Entry 6OJ4 (electron microscopy, 3.30 A resolution); this record covers chains B and D of the 11 polymer chains in the assembly.

[Chain B (and D)]
Name: Inner capsid protein VP2
Source organism: Rotavirus A (strain RVA/Monkey/United States/RRV/1975/G3P5B[3])
Notes: chain D of this document is another copy of the same molecule, construct and numbering; everything in this record applies to it too
UniProt: B3F2X3 (B3F2X3_ROTRH); residues 1-887 here = UniProt positions 1-887
Amino-acid sequence (887 residues; numbered 1 to 887; the number before each row is that of its first residue):
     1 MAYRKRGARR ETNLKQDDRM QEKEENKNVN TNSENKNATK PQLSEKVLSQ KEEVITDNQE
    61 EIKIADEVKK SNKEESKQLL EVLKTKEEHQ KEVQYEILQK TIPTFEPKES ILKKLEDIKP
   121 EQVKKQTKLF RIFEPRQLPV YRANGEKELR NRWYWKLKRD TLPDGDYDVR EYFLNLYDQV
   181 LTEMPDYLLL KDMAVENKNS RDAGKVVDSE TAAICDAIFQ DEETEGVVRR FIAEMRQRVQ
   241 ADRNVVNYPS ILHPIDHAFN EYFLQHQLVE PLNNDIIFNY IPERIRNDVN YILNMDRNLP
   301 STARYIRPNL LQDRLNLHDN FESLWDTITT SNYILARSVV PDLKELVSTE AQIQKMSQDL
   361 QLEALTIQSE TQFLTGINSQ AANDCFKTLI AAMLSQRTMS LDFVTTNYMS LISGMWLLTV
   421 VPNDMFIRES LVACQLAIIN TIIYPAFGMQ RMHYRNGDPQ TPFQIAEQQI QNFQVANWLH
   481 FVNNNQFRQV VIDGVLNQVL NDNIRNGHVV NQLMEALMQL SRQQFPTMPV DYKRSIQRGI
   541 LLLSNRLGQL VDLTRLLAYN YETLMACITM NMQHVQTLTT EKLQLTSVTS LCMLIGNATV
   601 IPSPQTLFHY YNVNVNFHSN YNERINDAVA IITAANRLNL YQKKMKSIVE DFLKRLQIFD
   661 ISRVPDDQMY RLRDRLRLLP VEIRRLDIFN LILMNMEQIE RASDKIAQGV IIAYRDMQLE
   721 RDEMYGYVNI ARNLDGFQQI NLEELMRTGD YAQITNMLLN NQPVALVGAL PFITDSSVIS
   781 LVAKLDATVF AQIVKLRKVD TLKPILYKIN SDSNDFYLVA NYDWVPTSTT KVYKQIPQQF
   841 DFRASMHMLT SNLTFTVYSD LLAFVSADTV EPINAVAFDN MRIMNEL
Not modelled in the structure: 1-106 (chain D: 1-60)

[Chain B / chain D interface]
Pairs across the interface (4):
  Ala364(B) with Gln78(D), hydrogen bond (backbone-side chain)
  Ile367(B) with Glu75(D); Gln78(D); Val82(D), hydrophobic
Interface residues without a listed pair, chain B (5 interface residues in all): Thr366, Thr371, Gln372
Interface residues without a listed pair, chain D (4 interface residues in all): Leu79

[Overview]
5 residues of chain B face 4 of chain D across their interface; the contacts include 1 hydrogen bond. Its one
hydrogen-bonded contact is Ala364(B)-Gln78(D).
Chain B and chain D are both Inner capsid protein VP2 (Rotavirus A (strain RVA/Monkey/United
States/RRV/1975/G3P5B[3])); the structure, In situ structure of rotavirus VP1 RNA-dependent RNA polymerase
(DLP), was determined by electron microscopy, deposited together with 6OJ3, 6OJ5 and 6OJ6.
